PDB entry 7LN6 | electron microscopy, 3.58 A resolution | chains E and G of the 7 polymer chains in the assembly

Chain E:
Name: Transitional endoplasmic reticulum ATPase
Source organism: Homo sapiens
Notes: EC 3.6.4.6
UniProt: P55072 (TERA_HUMAN); residue numbers follow UniProt; this construct covers 1-806
Chain sequence (806 residues; row label = number of the first residue in the row):
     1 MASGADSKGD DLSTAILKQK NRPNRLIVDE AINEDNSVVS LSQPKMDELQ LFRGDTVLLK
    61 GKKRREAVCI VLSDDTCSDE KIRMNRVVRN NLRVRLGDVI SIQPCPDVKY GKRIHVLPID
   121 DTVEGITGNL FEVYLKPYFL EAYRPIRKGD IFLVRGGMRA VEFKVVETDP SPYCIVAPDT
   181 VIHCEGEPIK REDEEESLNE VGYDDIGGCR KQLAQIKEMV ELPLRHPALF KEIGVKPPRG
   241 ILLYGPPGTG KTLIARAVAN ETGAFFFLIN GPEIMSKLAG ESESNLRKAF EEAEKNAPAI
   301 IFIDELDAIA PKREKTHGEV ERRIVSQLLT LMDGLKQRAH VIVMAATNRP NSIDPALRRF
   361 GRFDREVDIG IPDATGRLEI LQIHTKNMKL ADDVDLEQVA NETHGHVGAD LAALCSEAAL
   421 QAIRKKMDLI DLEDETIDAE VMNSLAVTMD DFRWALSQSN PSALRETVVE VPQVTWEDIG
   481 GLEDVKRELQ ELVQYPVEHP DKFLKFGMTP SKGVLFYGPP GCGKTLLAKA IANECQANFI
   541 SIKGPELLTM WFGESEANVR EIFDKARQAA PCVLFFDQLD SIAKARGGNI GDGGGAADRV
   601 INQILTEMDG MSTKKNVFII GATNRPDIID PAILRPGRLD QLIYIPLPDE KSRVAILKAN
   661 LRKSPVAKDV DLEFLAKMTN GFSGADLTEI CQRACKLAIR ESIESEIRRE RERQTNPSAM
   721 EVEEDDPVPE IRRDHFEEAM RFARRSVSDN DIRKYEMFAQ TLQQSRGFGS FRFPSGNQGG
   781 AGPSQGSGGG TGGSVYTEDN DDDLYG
Not modelled in the structure: 1-11, 715-726, 767-806
Construct notes: engineered mutation E232 (Ala in P55072), Q578 (Glu in P55072)
Bound ions: Mg2+: T525 (together with ATP)
Small-molecule neighbours:
  - ATP (adenosine-5'-triphosphate), molecule 1: D205, I206, G207, C209, P246, P247, G248, T249, G250, K251, T252, L253, R256, E305, N348, I380, H384, G408, A409
  - ATP, molecule 2: D478, I479, G480, L482, P519, P520, G521, C522, G523, K524, T525, L526, Q578, N624, I656, N660, G684, A685, T688
Curated features (UniProtKB/Swiss-Prot):
  - region: T797 to G806 (Interaction with UBXN6)
  - motif: D802 to G806 (PIM motif)
  - binding site (ATP): P247 to L253, N348, H384, G521 to L526
  - modified residue: A2 (N-acetylalanine), S3 (Phosphoserine), S7 (Phosphoserine), S13 (Phosphoserine), S37 (Phosphoserine), K315 (N6,N6,N6-trimethyllysine), T436 (Phosphothreonine), S462 (Phosphoserine), K502 (N6-acetyllysine), K505 (N6-acetyllysine), K668 (N6-acetyllysine), S702 (Phosphoserine), K754 (N6-acetyllysine), S770 (Phosphoserine), S775 (Phosphoserine), S787 (Phosphoserine), Y805 (Phosphotyrosine)
  - cross-link (Glycyl lysine isopeptide (Lys-Gly)): K8 (interchain with G-Cter in SUMO2), K18 (interchain with G-Cter in SUMO2)
From the paper describing this entry:
  - mutagenesis - L464A: decreased catalytic activity
  - mutagenesis - W551A/F552A, R599A: abolished catalytic activity
  - mutagenesis - I590A/D592A: unchanged catalytic activity
  - disease-associated variants - A232E: increased catalytic activity (citing earlier work)
  - mutagenesis - E578Q: decreased catalytic activity (citing earlier work)

Chain G:
Name: polyubiquitinated Ub-Eos
Source organism: Mus musculus
Chain sequence (23 residues; each row starts with the number of its first residue; X marks 23 residues of unknown identity (built as UNK)):
     1 XXXXXXXXXX XXXXXXXXXX XXX

Chain E / chain G interface:
Chain E side of the interface, 5 residues: K277, A279, M550, W551, F552

In short:
No residue of chain E is in contact with chain G. Ligands of chain E: ATP. Curated annotation (UniProt) lists
15 ATP-binding residues on chain E. The paper reports that L464A and E578Q of chain E reduce catalytic
activity; W551A/F552A and R599A of chain E abolish catalytic activity; 6 substitutions were tested in all.
Here chain E is Transitional endoplasmic reticulum ATPase (Homo sapiens) and chain G is polyubiquitinated
Ub-Eos (Mus musculus). Entry 7LN6 (Cryo-EM structure of human p97 in complex with Npl4/Ufd1 and
polyubiquitinated Ub-Eos (CHAPSO, Class 2, Open ...) was determined by electron microscopy together with 7LMZ,
7LN0, 7LN1, 7LN2, 7LN3, 7LN4 and 7LN5 from the same study.
